4X7H - chain A; structure by X-ray diffraction, 2.00 A resolution.

[Chain A]
Molecule: Eukaryotic translation initiation factor 2-alpha kinase 3
From: Homo sapiens
Notes: EC 2.7.11.1
UniProtKB: Q9NZJ5 (E2AK3_HUMAN); the construct lacks a stretch of the UniProt sequence and is renumbered around it, so the offset changes along the chain: 575-663 = UniProt 575-663; 869-874 = UniProt 664-669; 875-1094 = UniProt 875-1094
Chain sequence (317 residues; numbered 573 to 1094; 205 numbers in that range are skipped by the numbering (no residue carries them; nothing is unmodelled there); the number before each row is that of its first residue):
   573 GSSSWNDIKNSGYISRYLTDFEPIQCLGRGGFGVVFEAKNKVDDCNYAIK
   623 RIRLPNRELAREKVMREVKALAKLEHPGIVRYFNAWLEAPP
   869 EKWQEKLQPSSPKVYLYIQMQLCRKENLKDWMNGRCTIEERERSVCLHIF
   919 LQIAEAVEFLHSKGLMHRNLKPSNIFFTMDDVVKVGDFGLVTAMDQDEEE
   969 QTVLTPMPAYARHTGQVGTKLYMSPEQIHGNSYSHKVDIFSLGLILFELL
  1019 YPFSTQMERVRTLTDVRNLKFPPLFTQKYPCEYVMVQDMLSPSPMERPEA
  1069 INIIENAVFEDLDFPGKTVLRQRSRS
Disordered / not traced: 573-584, 869-880, 958-986, 1087-1094
Differences from the reference sequence: expression tag (573-574); engineered mutation Asn-937 (Asp in Q9NZJ5)
Small-molecule neighbours: 3Z2 (N-{5-[(6,7-dimethoxyquinolin-4-yl)oxy]pyridin-2-yl}-1-methyl-3-oxo-2-phenyl-5-(pyridin-4-yl)-2,3-dihydro-1H-pyrazole-4-carboxamide): Leu-599, Gly-600, Val-607, Ala-620, Lys-622, Ile-624, Val-636, Glu-639, Val-640, Leu-643, Ile-651, Ile-886, Met-888, Gln-889, Leu-890, Cys-891, Arg-892, Lys-893, His-935, Phe-944, Val-953, Gly-954, Asp-955, Phe-956
Curated features (UniProtKB/Swiss-Prot):
  - binding site (ATP): Leu-599 to Val-607, Lys-622
  - modified residue: Tyr-619 (Phosphotyrosine), Thr-982 (Phosphothreonine), Ser-1094 (Phosphoserine)

[Summary]
Chain A binds compound 3Z2. From UniProt: 10 ATP-binding residues.
Chain A is Eukaryotic translation initiation factor 2-alpha kinase 3 (Homo sapiens); the structure, Co-crystal
Structure of PERK bound to
N-{5-[(6,7-dimethoxyquinolin-4-yl)oxy]pyridin-2-yl}-1-methyl-3-oxo-2-phenyl-5-(pyridin-4-yl)-2,3-dihydro-1H-pyrazole-4-carboxamide
inhibitor, was determined by X-ray diffraction, deposited together with 4X7J, 4X7K, 4X7L, 4X7N and 4X7O.
